PDB entry 4E6D | X-ray diffraction, 2.22 A resolution | chain A

Chain A:
Protein: Tyrosine-protein kinase JAK2
Source organism: Homo sapiens
Notes: EC 2.7.10.2; fragment: kinase domain
Reference sequence: O60674 (JAK2_HUMAN); residues 835-1132 here = UniProt positions 835-1132
Chain sequence (298 residues; row label = number of the first residue in the row):
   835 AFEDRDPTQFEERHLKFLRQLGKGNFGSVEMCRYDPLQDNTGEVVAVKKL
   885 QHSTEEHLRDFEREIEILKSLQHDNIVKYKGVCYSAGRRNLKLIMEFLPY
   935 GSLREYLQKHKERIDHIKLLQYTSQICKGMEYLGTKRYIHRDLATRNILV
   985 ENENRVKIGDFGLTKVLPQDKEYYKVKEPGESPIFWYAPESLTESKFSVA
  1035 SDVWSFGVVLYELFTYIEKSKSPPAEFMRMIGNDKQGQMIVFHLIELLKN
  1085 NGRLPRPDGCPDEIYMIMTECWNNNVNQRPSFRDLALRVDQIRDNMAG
Not modelled in the structure: 835-839, 919-923
Modified positions: Y1007 (o-phosphotyrosine; PTR); Y1008 (o-phosphotyrosine; PTR)
Construct notes: engineered mutation R853 (Gln in O60674), F931 (Tyr in O60674), E939 (Asp in O60674)
Ligand contacts: 0NU (3-[(3R)-3-(imidazo[4,5-d]pyrrolo[2,3-b]pyridin-1(6H)-yl)piperidin-1-yl]-3-oxopropanenitrile): L855, G856, K857, G858, G861, S862, V863, A880, K882, V911, M929, E930, F931, L932, G935, S936, R980, N981, L983, G993, D994
Swiss-Prot annotation at these positions:
  - active site: D976 (Proton acceptor)
  - binding site (ATP): L855 to V863, K882
  - modified residue (Phosphotyrosine): Y868, Y966, Y972, Y1007, Y1008
  - mutagenesis: K882 (K882E: Loss of ability to up-regulate potassium voltage-gated channel activity of KCNA3)

Summary:
Chain A binds compound 0NU. Curated annotation (UniProt) lists active-site residue D976, 10 ATP-binding
residues and one mutagenesis site.
Chain A is Tyrosine-protein kinase JAK2 (Homo sapiens); the structure, JAK2 kinase (JH1 domain) triple mutant
in complex with compound 7, was determined by X-ray diffraction together with 4E4L, 4E4M, 4E4N, 4E5W and 4E6Q
from the same study.
